2IT0 - chains A and B of the 6 polymer chains in the assembly; structure by X-ray diffraction, 2.60 A resolution.

[Chain A (and B)]
Protein: Iron-dependent repressor ideR
Source organism: Mycobacterium tuberculosis
Notes: chain B of this document is another copy of the same molecule, construct and numbering; everything in this record applies to it too
Reference sequence: P0A672 (IDER_MYCTU); numbering as in UniProt (aligned over 1-140)
Amino-acid sequence (157 residues; row label = number of the first residue in the row):
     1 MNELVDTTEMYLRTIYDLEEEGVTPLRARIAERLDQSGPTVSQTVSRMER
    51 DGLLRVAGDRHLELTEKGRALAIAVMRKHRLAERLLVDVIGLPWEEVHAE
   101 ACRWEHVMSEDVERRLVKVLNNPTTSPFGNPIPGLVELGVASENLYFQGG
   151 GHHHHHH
Not modelled in the structure: 1-2, 148-157
Sequence notes: expression tag (141-157)
Bound ions: Ni2+ site 1: M10, C102, E105, H106; Ni2+ site 2: H61 (together with acetate ion); Ni2+ site 3: H79, E83, H98 (together with acetate ion)

[Interface between chain A and chain B]
Pairs across the interface - 37 pairs, chain A then chain B:
  L86(A) - V112(B)  hydrophobic
  V89(A) - V89(B)  hydrophobic
  V89(A) - V119(B)
  I90(A) - R115(B)
  G91(A) - R115(B)  hydrogen bond (backbone-side chain)
  L92(A) - D111(B)
  L92(A) - V112(B)
  L92(A) - R115(B)
  P93(A) - R115(B)
  E100(A) - V107(B)
  E100(A) - M108(B)
  E100(A) - S109(B)  hydrogen bond
  E100(A) - V112(B)
  R103(A) - V107(B)  hydrogen bond (side chain-backbone)
  R103(A) - S109(B)
  W104(A) - W104(B)  hydrophobic
  W104(A) - V107(B)
  W104(A) - M108(B)  hydrophobic
  W104(A) - V112(B)  hydrophobic
  V107(A) - E100(B)
  V107(A) - R103(B)  hydrogen bond (backbone-side chain)
  V107(A) - W104(B)
  V107(A) - V107(B)  hydrophobic
  M108(A) - E100(B)
  M108(A) - W104(B)  hydrophobic
  S109(A) - E100(B)  hydrogen bond
  S109(A) - R103(B)
  D111(A) - L92(B)
  D111(A) - E96(B)
  V112(A) - L92(B)  hydrophobic
  V112(A) - E100(B)
  V112(A) - W104(B)  hydrophobic
  R115(A) - I90(B)  hydrogen bond (side chain-backbone)
  R115(A) - G91(B)  hydrogen bond (side chain-backbone)
  L116(A) - I90(B)  hydrophobic
  V119(A) - V89(B)
  V119(A) - I90(B)
Interface residues without a listed pair, chain A (20 interface residues in all): V5, L85, E96
Interface residues without a listed pair, chain B (19 interface residues in all): V5, L85, L86, L116

[In short]
20 residues of chain A face 19 of chain B across their interface; the contacts include 7 hydrogen bonds. Polar
contacts include G91(A)-R115(B), E100(A)-S109(B) and R103(A)-V107(B). M10(A), C102(A), E105(A) and H106(A)
coordinate Ni2+ site 1. H79(A), E83(A) and H98(A) coordinate Ni2+ site 3.
Chain A and chain B are both Iron-dependent repressor ideR (Mycobacterium tuberculosis); the structure,
Crystal structure of a two-domain IdeR-DNA complex crystal form II, was determined by X-ray diffraction,
deposited together with 2ISY.
